Entry 3HSV (X-ray diffraction, 1.43 A resolution); this record covers chains A and B of the 3 polymer chains in the assembly.

Chain A (and B):
Protein: Speckle-type POZ protein
Organism: Homo sapiens
Notes: chain B of this document is another copy of the same molecule, construct and numbering; everything in this record applies to it too
UniProtKB: O43791 (SPOP_HUMAN); numbering as in UniProt (aligned over 28-166)
Sequence (145 residues; numbered 22 to 166; the number before each row is that of its first residue):
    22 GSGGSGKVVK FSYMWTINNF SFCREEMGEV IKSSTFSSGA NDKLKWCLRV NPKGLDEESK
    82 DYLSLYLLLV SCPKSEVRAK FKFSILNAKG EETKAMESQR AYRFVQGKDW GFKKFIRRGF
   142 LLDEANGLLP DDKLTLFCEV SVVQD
Not modelled in the structure: 22-27, 60-64, 166 (chain B: 22-27, 60-64, 165-166)
Differences from the reference sequence: expression tag (22-27); engineered mutation Gly140 (Asp in O43791)
UniProt features mapped onto this chain:
  - region: Tyr123 to Phe133 (Important for binding substrate proteins)
  - natural variant: Tyr83 (Y83C: In NSDVS2), Arg121 (R121Q: In NSDVS1), Gly132 (G132V: In NSDVS2), Arg138 (R138C: In NSDVS2), Asp144 (D144N: In NSDVS1)
  - mutagenesis: Tyr87 (Y87A: Strongly reduced affinity for substrate proteins), Tyr123 (Y123A: Strongly reduced affinity for substrate proteins), Asp130 (D130A: Strongly reduced affinity for substrate proteins), Trp131 (W131A: Strongly reduced affinity for substrate proteins), Phe133 (F133A: Strongly reduced affinity for substrate proteins)
Metal / ion sites: Zn2+ site 1: Cys93 (shared with 1 residue of chain M); Zn2+ site 2: Glu113, Glu160
From the paper describing this entry:
  - mutagenesis - D130A, W131A: decreased binding to Puc

Chain A / chain B interface:
Residue-residue contacts (11; chain A residue first):
  Cys93(A) - Lys134(B)  hydrogen bond
  Pro94(A) - Asp77(B)
  Pro94(A) - Glu79(B)
  Pro94(A) - Lys134(B)  hydrogen bond (backbone-side chain)
  Lys95(A) - Asp77(B)
  Lys95(A) - Glu78(B)  hydrogen bond (backbone-backbone)
  Lys95(A) - Glu79(B)  hydrogen bond (backbone-backbone)
  Ser96(A) - Glu78(B)
  Ser96(A) - Glu79(B)
  Arg124(A) - Glu79(B)  salt bridge
  Val126(A) - Glu79(B)
Interface residues without a listed pair, chain A (8 interface residues in all): Glu97, Gln127
Interface residues without a listed pair, chain B (6 interface residues in all): Trp131, Lys135

In short:
8 residues of chain A and 6 residues of chain B are in contact, with 4 hydrogen bonds and 1 salt bridge. Polar
pairs include Arg124(A)-Glu79(B), Cys93(A)-Lys134(B) and Pro94(A)-Lys134(B). UniProt lists 5 mutagenesis sites
on chain A. The paper reports that D130A and W131A of chain A reduce binding to Puc.
Both chains are Speckle-type POZ protein (Homo sapiens). Entry 3HSV (Structures of SPOP-Substrate Complexes:
Insights into Molecular Architectures of BTB-Cul3 Ubiquitin Ligases: SPOPMATHx-MacroH2ASBCpep2) was determined
by X-ray diffraction together with 3HQH, 3HQI, 3HQL, 3HQM, 3HU6, 3HVE, 3IVQ and 3IVV from the same study.
